4F61 - chains B and C of the 9 polymer chains in the assembly; structure by X-ray diffraction, 4.17 A resolution (low resolution: residue-level contacts below are approximate; hydrogen-bond / salt-bridge calls are withheld).

== Chain B ==
Protein: Tubulin beta chain
From: Ovis aries
Reference sequence: D0VWY9 (D0VWY9_SHEEP); the author numbering skips numbers that UniProt does not, so the offset changes along the chain: 1-44 = UniProt 1-44; 47-360 = UniProt 45-358; 369-455 = UniProt 359-445
Amino-acid sequence (445 residues; each row starts with the number of its first residue; note: 10 numbers in that range are skipped by the numbering (no residue carries them; nothing is unmodelled there)):
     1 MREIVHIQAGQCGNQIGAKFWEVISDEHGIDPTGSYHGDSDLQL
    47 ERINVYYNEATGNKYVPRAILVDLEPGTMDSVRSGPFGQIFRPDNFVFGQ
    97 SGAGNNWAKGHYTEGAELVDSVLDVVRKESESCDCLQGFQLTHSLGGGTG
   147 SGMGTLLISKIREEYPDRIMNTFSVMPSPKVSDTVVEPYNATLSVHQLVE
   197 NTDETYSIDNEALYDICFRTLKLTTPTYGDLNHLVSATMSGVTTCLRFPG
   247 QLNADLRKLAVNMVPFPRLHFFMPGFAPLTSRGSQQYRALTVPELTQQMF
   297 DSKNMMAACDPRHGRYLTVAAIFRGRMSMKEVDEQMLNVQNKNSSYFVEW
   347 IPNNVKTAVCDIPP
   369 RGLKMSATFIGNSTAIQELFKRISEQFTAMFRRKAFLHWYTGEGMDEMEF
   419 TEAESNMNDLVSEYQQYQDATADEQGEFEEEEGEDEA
Not modelled in the structure: 443-455
Residues lining bound ligands: GDP (guanosine-5'-diphosphate): Gly10, Gln11, Cys12, Gln15, Ile16, Asp69, Ala99, Asn101, Ser140, Gly142, Gly143, Gly144, Thr145, Gly146, Ser147, Val171, Pro173, Val177, Asp179, Glu183, Asn206, Leu209, Tyr224, Leu227, Asn228, Val231

== Chain C ==
Protein: Tubulin alpha chain
From: Ovis aries
Reference sequence: D0VWZ0 (D0VWZ0_SHEEP); residues 1-451 here = UniProt positions 1-451
Amino-acid sequence (451 residues; each row starts with the number of its first residue):
     1 MRECISIHVGQAGVQIGNACWELYCLEHGIQPDGQMPSDKTIGGGDDSFN
    51 TFFSETGAGKHVPRAVFVDLEPTVIDEVRTGTYRQLFHPEQLITGKEDAA
   101 NNYARGHYTIGKEIIDLVLDRIRKLADQCTGLQGFLVFHSFGGGTGSGFT
   151 SLLMERLSVDYGKKSKLEFSIYPAPQVSTAVVEPYNSILTTHTTLEHSDC
   201 AFMVDNEAIYDICRRNLDIERPTYTNLNRLISQIVSSITASLRFDGALNV
   251 DLTEFQTNLVPYPRIHFPLATYAPVISAEKAYHEQLSVAEITNACFEPAN
   301 QMVKCDPRHGKYMACCLLYRGDVVPKDVNAAIATIKTKRSIQFVDWCPTG
   351 FKVGINYQPPTVVPGGDLAKVQRAVCMLSNTTAIAEAWARLDHKFDLMYA
   401 KRAFVHWYVGEGMEEGEFSEAREDMAALEKDYEEVGVDSVEGEGEEEGEE
   451 Y
Not modelled in the structure: 38-45, 440-451
Metal / ion sites: Mg2+: Glu71 (together with GTP)
Residues lining bound ligands: GTP (guanosine-5'-triphosphate): Gly10, Gln11, Ala12, Gln15, Ile16, Asp69, Glu71, Asp98, Ala99, Ala100, Asn101, Ser140, Gly142, Gly143, Gly144, Thr145, Gly146, Ile171, Pro173, Ala174, Val177, Ser178, Thr179, Glu183, Asn206, Tyr224, Leu227, Asn228, Ile231

== How chain B and chain C interact ==
Contacting residue pairs - 39 pairs, chain B then chain C:
  Asn101(B) with Glu254(C)
  Ser178(B) with Thr349(C)
  Asp179(B) with Glu254(C); Asn258(C); Lys352(C)
  Thr180(B) with Thr257(C); Asn258(C); Thr349(C)
  Val181(B) with Thr257(C); Asn258(C); Thr349(C)
  Thr220(B) with Lys326(C)
  Thr221(B) with Lys326(C); Asn329(C)
  Ala397(B) with Trp346(C)
  Met398(B) with Trp346(C)
  Arg400(B) with Ser439(C)
  Arg401(B) with Tyr262(C); Asp345(C); Trp346(C); Glu434(C); Val435(C); Val437(C); Asp438(C); Ser439(C)
  Lys402(B) with Tyr262(C)
  Ala403(B) with Pro261(C); Tyr262(C); Trp346(C)
  Phe404(B) with Thr257(C); Val260(C); Pro261(C)
  His406(B) with Val260(C); Pro261(C); Tyr262(C); Pro263(C)
  Trp407(B) with Gln256(C); Thr257(C); Val260(C)
Interface residues without a listed pair, chain B (20 interface residues in all): Pro72, Gly100, Pro175, Val182
Interface residues without a listed pair, chain C (21 interface residues in all): Arg2, Thr253

== In short ==
Chain B and chain C form an interface of 20 and 21 residues respectively. Bound to chain B: GDP. Chain C binds
GTP.
Chain B is Tubulin beta chain and chain C is Tubulin alpha chain, both from Ovis aries; the structure,
Tubulin:Stathmin-like domain complex, was determined by X-ray diffraction, deposited together with 4F6R.
